Entry 7UWE (electron microscopy, 2.90 A resolution); this record covers chains R and I of the 9 polymer chains in the assembly.

[Chain R]
Molecule: 18-nt RNA strand
Sequence (18 nucleotides; row label = number of the first residue in the row):
     3 AUUCAAAGCGGAGAGGUA
Disordered / not traced: 3-10
Metal / ion sites: Mg2+: A20 (shared with 3 residues of chain J)

[Chain I]
Protein: DNA-directed RNA polymerase subunit beta
Organism: Escherichia coli
Notes: EC 2.7.7.6
UniProtKB: P0A8V4 (RPOB_ECO57); residues 1-1342 here = UniProt positions 1-1342
Amino-acid sequence (1342 residues; each row starts with the number of its first residue):
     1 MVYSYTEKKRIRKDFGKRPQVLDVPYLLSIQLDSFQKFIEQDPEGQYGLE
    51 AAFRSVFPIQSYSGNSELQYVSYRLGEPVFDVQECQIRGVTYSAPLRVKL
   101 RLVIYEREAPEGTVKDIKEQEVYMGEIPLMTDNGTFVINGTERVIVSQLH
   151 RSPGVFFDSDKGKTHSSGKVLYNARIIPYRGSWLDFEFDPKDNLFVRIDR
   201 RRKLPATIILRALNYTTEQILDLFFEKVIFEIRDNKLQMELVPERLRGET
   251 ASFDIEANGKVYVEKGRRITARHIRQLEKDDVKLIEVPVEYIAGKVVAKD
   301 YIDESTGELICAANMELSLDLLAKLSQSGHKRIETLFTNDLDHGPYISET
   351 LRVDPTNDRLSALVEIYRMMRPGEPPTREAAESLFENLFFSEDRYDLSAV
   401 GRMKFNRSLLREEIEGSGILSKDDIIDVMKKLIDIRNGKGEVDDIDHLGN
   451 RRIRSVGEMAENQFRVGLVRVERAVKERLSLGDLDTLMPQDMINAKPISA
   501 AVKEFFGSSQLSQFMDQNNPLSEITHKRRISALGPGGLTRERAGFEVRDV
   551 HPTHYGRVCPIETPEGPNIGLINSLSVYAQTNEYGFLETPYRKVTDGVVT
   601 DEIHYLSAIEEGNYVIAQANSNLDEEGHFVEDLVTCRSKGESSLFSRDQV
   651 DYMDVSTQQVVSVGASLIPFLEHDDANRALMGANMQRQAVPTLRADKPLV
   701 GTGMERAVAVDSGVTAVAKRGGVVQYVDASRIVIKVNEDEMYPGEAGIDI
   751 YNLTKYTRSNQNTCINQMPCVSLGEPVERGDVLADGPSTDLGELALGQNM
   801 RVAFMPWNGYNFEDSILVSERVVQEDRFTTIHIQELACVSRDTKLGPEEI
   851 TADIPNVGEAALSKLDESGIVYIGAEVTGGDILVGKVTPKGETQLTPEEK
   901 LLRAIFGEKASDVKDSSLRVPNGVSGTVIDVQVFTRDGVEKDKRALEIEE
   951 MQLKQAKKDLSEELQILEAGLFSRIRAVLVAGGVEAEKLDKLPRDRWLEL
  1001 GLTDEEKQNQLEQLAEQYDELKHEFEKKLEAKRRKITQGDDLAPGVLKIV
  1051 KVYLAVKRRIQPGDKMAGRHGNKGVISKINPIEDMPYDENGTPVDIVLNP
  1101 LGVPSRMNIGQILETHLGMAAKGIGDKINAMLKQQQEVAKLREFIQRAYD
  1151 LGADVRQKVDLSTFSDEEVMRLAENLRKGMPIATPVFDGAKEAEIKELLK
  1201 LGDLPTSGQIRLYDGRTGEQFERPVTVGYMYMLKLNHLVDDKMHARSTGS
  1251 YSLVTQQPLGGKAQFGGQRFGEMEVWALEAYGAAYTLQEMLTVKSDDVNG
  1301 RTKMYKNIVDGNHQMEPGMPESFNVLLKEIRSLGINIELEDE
Disordered / not traced: 1, 891-912
UniProt features mapped onto this chain:
  - modified residue (N6-acetyllysine): Lys-1022, Lys-1200

[Interface between chain R and chain I]
Residue-residue contacts (17):
  C11(R) / Tyr-1251(I)  base contact
  C11(R) / Ser-1252(I)  base contact
  C11(R) / Leu-1253(I)  sugar contact
  C11(R) / Leu-1259(I)  base contact
  G15(R) / Gln-510(I)  phosphate contact
  A16(R) / Gln-510(I)  sugar contact
  A16(R) / Gln-513(I)  sugar contact
  A16(R) / Arg-540(I)  salt bridge to the phosphate
  G17(R) / Arg-540(I)  salt bridge to the phosphate
  G17(R) / Ile-572(I)  phosphate contact
  G18(R) / Pro-564(I)  phosphate contact
  G18(R) / Gln-688(I)  hydrogen bond to the phosphate
  U19(R) / Gln-688(I)  hydrogen bond to the phosphate
  U19(R) / Lys-1065(I)  phosphate contact
  U19(R) / His-1237(I)  sugar contact
  A20(R) / Lys-1065(I)  salt bridge to the phosphate
  A20(R) / Lys-1073(I)  salt bridge to the phosphate
Other interface residues (no listed pair), chain R (8 interface residues in all): G12
Other interface residues (no listed pair), chain I (18 interface residues in all): Ser-509, Asp-516, Leu-533, Asn-568, Gln-1264

[Overview]
Chain R and chain I form an interface of 8 and 18 residues respectively; the contacts include 2 hydrogen bonds
and 4 salt bridges. Among the polar pairs are G18(R)/Gln-688(I), U19(R)/Gln-688(I) and A16(R)/Arg-540(I).
Chain R is an 18-nt RNA strand and chain I is DNA-directed RNA polymerase subunit beta (Escherichia coli); the
structure, CryoEM Structure of E. coli Transcription-Coupled Ribonucleotide Excision Repair (TC-RER) complex,
was determined by electron microscopy, deposited together with 7UWH.
